8C4H - chains G and 1 of the 30 polymer chains in the assembly; structure by electron microscopy, 3.48 A resolution.

== Chain G ==
Molecule: Nucleocapsid
Organism: Hendra henipavirus
UniProtKB: A0A1L7B858 (A0A1L7B858_9MONO); residue numbers follow UniProt; this construct covers 1-532
Chain sequence (532 residues; numbered 1 to 532; the number before each row is that of its first residue):
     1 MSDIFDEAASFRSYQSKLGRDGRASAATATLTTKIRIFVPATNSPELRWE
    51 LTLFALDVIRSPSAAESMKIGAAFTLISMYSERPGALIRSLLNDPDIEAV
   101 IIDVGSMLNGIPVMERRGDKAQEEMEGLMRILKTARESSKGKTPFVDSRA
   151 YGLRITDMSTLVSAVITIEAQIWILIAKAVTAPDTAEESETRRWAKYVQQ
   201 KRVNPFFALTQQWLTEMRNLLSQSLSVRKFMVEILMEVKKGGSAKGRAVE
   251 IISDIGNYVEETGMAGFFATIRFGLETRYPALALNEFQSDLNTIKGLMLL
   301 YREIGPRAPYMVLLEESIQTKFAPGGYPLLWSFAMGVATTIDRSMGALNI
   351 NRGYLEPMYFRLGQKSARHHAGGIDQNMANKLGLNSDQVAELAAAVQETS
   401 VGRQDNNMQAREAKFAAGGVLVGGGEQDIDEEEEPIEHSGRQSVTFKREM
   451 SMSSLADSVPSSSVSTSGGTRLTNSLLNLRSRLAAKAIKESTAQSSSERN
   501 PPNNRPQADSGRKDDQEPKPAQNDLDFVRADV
Unresolved in the structure: 395-532
Reported in the primary citation:
  - self-association interface (contacts with another copy of this molecule); pairs are residue here / residue on that copy: Asn43-Leu31, Val162-Leu31, Gln376
  - binding site for the 84-nt RNA strand (chain 1): Met345 (proposed by the authors, not directly observed)
  - binding site for the 84-nt RNA strand (chain 1): Lys178, Thr181 to Gln200, Tyr258, Gln319, Ser344 to Tyr354

== Chain 1 ==
Molecule: 84-nt RNA strand
Organism: Escherichia coli BL21(DE3)
Sequence (84 nucleotides; row label = number of the first residue in the row; numbers below 1 keep their minus sign (U-84 is residue -84)):
   -84 UUUUUUUUUUUUUUUUUUUUUUUUUUUUUUUUUUUUUUUUUUUUUUUUUU
   -34 UUUUUUUUUUUUUUUUUUUUUUUUUUUUUUUUUU

== Chain G / chain 1 interface ==
Contacting residue pairs (35):
  Lys178(G) - U-39(1)  salt bridge to the phosphate
  Lys178(G) - U-38(1)  salt bridge to the phosphate
  Thr181(G) - U-41(1)  hydrogen bond to the sugar
  Ala182(G) - U-40(1)  sugar contact
  Thr185(G) - U-40(1)  phosphate contact
  Thr185(G) - U-39(1)  hydrogen bond to the phosphate
  Glu188(G) - U-38(1)  phosphate contact
  Arg192(G) - U-38(1)  salt bridge to the phosphate
  Arg192(G) - U-37(1)  salt bridge to the phosphate
  Arg193(G) - U-37(1)  salt bridge to the phosphate
  Arg193(G) - U-36(1)  salt bridge to the phosphate
  Lys196(G) - U-36(1)  base contact
  Gln199(G) - U-36(1)  base contact
  Gln199(G) - U-35(1)  hydrogen bond to the base
  Gln200(G) - U-36(1)  base contact
  Tyr258(G) - U-37(1)  base contact
  Tyr258(G) - U-36(1)  hydrogen bond to the phosphate
  Gly263(G) - U-41(1)  sugar contact
  Ala265(G) - U-40(1)  phosphate contact
  Ala265(G) - U-39(1)  base contact
  Gln319(G) - U-42(1)  hydrogen bond to the sugar
  Ala323(G) - U-42(1)  phosphate contact
  Ala323(G) - U-41(1)  phosphate contact
  Pro324(G) - U-41(1)  phosphate contact
  Asp342(G) - U-39(1)  base contact
  Ser344(G) - U-39(1)  hydrogen bond to the sugar
  Ser344(G) - U-38(1)  hydrogen bond to the sugar
  Met345(G) - U-39(1)  hydrogen bond to the base
  Ala347(G) - U-40(1)  sugar contact
  Ala347(G) - U-39(1)  sugar contact
  Leu348(G) - U-40(1)  phosphate contact
  Leu348(G) - U-39(1)  hydrogen bond to the sugar
  Asn349(G) - U-40(1)  hydrogen bond to the sugar
  Arg352(G) - U-41(1)  salt bridge to the phosphate
  Arg352(G) - U-40(1)  salt bridge to the phosphate
Other interface residues (no listed pair), chain G (30 interface residues in all): Ser189, Ala195, Gly266, Thr320, Gly325, Asn351, Tyr354
Other interface residues (no listed pair), chain 1 (10 interface residues in all): U-44, U-43

== Overview ==
Chain G and chain 1 form an interface of 30 and 10 residues respectively, with 10 hydrogen bonds and 8 salt
bridges. Polar pairs include Gln199(G)-U-35(1), Met345(G)-U-39(1) and Thr181(G)-U-41(1). From the paper: a
binding site for the 84-nt RNA strand (chain 1) at Met345(G), Lys178(G) and Thr181(G) among others; a
self-association interface involving Asn43(G), Val162(G) and Gln376(G).
Here chain G is Nucleocapsid (Hendra henipavirus) and chain 1 is an 84-nt RNA strand (Escherichia coli
BL21(DE3)). Entry 8C4H (CryoEM structure of the Hendra henipavirus nucleocapsid sauronoid assembly multimer)
was determined by electron microscopy together with 8CBW from the same study.
